Entry 5JLJ (X-ray diffraction, 2.50 A resolution); this record covers chains A and C of the 3 polymer chains in the assembly.

Chain A:
Protein: GTP-binding nuclear protein Ran
From: Homo sapiens
Reference sequence: P62826 (RAN_HUMAN); residues 1-216 here = UniProt positions 1-216
Amino-acid sequence (237 residues; each row starts with the number of its first residue; numbers below 1 keep their minus sign (Met-20 is residue -20)):
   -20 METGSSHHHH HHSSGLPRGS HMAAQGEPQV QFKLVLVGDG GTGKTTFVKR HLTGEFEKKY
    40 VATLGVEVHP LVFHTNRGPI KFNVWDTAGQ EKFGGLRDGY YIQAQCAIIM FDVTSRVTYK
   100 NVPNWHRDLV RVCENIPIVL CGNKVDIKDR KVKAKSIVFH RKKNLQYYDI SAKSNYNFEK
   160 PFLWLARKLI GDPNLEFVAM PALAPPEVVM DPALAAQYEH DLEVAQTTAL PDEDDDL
Disordered / not traced: -20 to 8, 188-193
Sequence notes: initiating methionine (-20); expression tag (-19 to 0)
Metal / ion sites: Mg2+: Thr24, Thr42 (together with GMP-PNP)
Residues lining bound ligands: GMP-PNP (GNP; phosphoaminophosphonic acid-guanylate ester): Asp18, Gly19, Gly20, Thr21, Gly22, Lys23, Thr24, Thr25, Phe35, Glu36, Lys37, Lys38, Tyr39, Val40, Ala41, Thr42, Thr66, Ala67, Gly68, Gln69, Asn122, Lys123, Asp125, Ile126, Ser150, Ala151, Lys152

Chain C:
Protein: Exportin-1
From: Saccharomyces cerevisiae (strain ATCC 204508 / S288c)
Reference sequence: P30822 (XPO1_YEAST); residue numbers follow UniProt; this construct covers 1-376, 414-1058
Amino-acid sequence (1024 residues; row label = number of the first residue in the row; note: 37 numbers in that range are skipped by the numbering (no residue carries them; nothing is unmodelled there); numbers below 1 keep their minus sign (Gly-2 is residue -2)):
    -2 GGSMEGILDF SNDLDIALLD QVVSTFYQGS GVQQKQAQEI LTKFQDNPDA WQKADQILQF
    58 STNPQSKFIA LSILDKLITR KWKLLPNDHR IGIRNFVVGM IISMCQDDEV FKTQKNLINK
   118 SDLTLVQILK QEWPQNWPEF IPELIGSSSS SVNVCENNMI VLKLLSEEVF DFSAEQMTQA
   178 KALHLKNSMS KEFEQIFKLC FQVLEQGSSS SLIVATLESL LRYLHWIPYR YIYETNILEL
   238 LSTKFMTSPD TRAITLKCLT EVSNLKIPQD NDLIKRQTVL FFQNTLQQIA TSVMPVTADL
   298 KATYANANGN DQSFLQDLAM FLTTYLARNR ALLESDESLR ELLLNAHQYL IQLSKIEERE
   358 LFKTTLDYWH NLVADLFYE
   414 PLKKHIYEEI CSQLRLVIIE NMVRPEEVLV VENDEGEIVR EFVKESDTIQ LYKSEREVLV
   474 YLTHLNVIDT EEIMISKLAR QIDGSEWSWH NINTLSWAIG SISGTMSEDT EKRFVVTVIK
   534 DLLDLCVKKR GKDNKAVVAS DIMYVVGQYP RFLKAHWNFL RTVILKLFEF MHETHEGVQD
   594 MACDTFIKIV QKCKYHFVIQ QPRESEPFIQ TIIRDIQKTT ADLQPQQVHT FYKACGIIIS
   654 EERSVAERNR LLSDLMQLPN MAWDTIVEQS TANPTLLLDS ETVKIIANII KTNVAVCTSM
   714 GADFYPQLGH IYYNMLQLYR AVSSMISAQV AAEGLIATKT PKVRGLRTIK KEILKLVETY
   774 ISKARNLDDV VKVLVEPLLN AVLEDYMNNV PDARDAEVLN CMTTVVEKVG HMIPQGVILI
   834 LQSVFECTLD MINKDFTEYP EHRVEFYKLL KVINEKSFAA FLELPPAAFK LFVDAICWAF
   894 KHNNRDVEVN GLQIALDLVK NIERMGNVPF ANEFHKNYFF IFVSETFFVL TDSDHKSGFS
   954 KQALLLMKLI SLVYDNKISV PLYQEAEVPQ GTSNQVYLSQ YLANMLSNAF PHLTSEQIAS
  1014 FLSALTKQCK DLVVFKGTLR DFLVQIKEVG GDPTDYLFAE DKENA
Disordered / not traced: -2 to -1, 1054-1058
Sequence notes: expression tag (-2 to 0); engineered mutation Cys539 (Thr in P30822), Cys1022 (Tyr in P30822)
Residues lining bound ligands: 6L8 ((2R)-3-{3-[3,5-bis(trifluoromethyl)phenyl]-1H-1,2,4-triazol-1-yl}-2-(pyrimidin-5-yl)propanamide): Leu536, Cys539, Val540, Lys548, Ala552, Ile555, Met556, Val559, Phe572, Thr575, Val576, Lys579, Leu580, Glu582, Phe583
Reported in the primary citation:
  - binding site for 6L8: Cys539, Val540, Lys548, Lys579, Phe583
  - conformationally variable residues (side-chain flip): Cys539

Interface between chain A and chain C:
Residue-residue contacts (58; chain A residue first):
  Val45(A) with Gln35(C)
  Val47(A) with Gln31(C)
  Trp64(A) with Phe23(C), hydrophobic; Tyr24(C), hydrophobic; Gln31(C)
  Gly74(A) with Gln42(C), hydrogen bond (backbone-side chain)
  Leu75(A) with Phe23(C), hydrophobic; Tyr24(C); Thr39(C); Gln42(C)
  Asp77(A) with Phe65(C); Lys117(C), salt bridge
  Gly78(A) with Tyr24(C), hydrogen bond (backbone-side chain); Phe65(C)
  Tyr79(A) with Phe23(C), hydrophobic; Gln35(C), hydrogen bond
  Ile81(A) with Tyr24(C); Gln62(C); Phe65(C), hydrophobic
  Gln82(A) with Gln25(C); Gln62(C)
  Asn103(A) with Phe169(C)
  Arg106(A) with Phe169(C); Gln173(C), hydrogen bond
  Arg110(A) with Leu120(C); Leu161(C); Glu164(C), salt bridge; Glu165(C), salt bridge
  Val111(A) with Asn113(C)
  Glu113(A) with Asn116(C), hydrogen bond
  Ala133(A) with Gln463(C)
  Lys134(A) with Gln463(C)
  His139(A) with Glu357(C), salt bridge
  Arg140(A) with Met317(C); Lys360(C); Thr361(C), hydrogen bond; Asp364(C), salt bridge
  Lys141(A) with Lys254(C), hydrogen bond (backbone-side chain); Glu258(C), salt bridge; Met317(C)
  Asn143(A) with Lys254(C), hydrogen bond; Ser310(C); Gln313(C), hydrogen bond; Asp314(C), hydrogen bond
  Gln145(A) with Glu355(C), hydrogen bond; Glu357(C)
  Asp148(A) with Asp460(C)
  Tyr155(A) with Lys457(C); Glu458(C), hydrogen bond; Ser459(C), hydrogen bond (side chain-backbone); Asp460(C), hydrogen bond
  Asn156(A) with Asp460(C), hydrogen bond
  Lys167(A) with Gln309(C)
  Pro172(A) with Ala302(C); Asn303(C)
  Thr206(A) with Ile749(C)
  Ala208(A) with Lys752(C)
  Glu212(A) with Arg757(C)
Also at the interface, not in a pair above, chain A (39 interface residues in all): Lys12, Leu43, Gly44, Gln69, Lys99, Pro102, Val124, Tyr146, Asp213
Also at the interface, not in a pair above, chain C (47 interface residues in all): Leu38, Ile66, Ser69, Glu172, Thr257, Val456, Asp947

Overview:
The interface between chain A and chain C involves 39 residues on one side and 47 on the other; the contacts
include 15 hydrogen bonds and 6 salt bridges. Polar pairs include Asp77(A)-Lys117(C), Arg110(A)-Glu164(C) and
Arg110(A)-Glu165(C). From the paper: a binding site for 6L8 at Cys539(C), Val540(C) and Lys548(C) among
others; conformational variability at Cys539(C).
Here chain A is GTP-binding nuclear protein Ran (Homo sapiens) and chain C is Exportin-1 (Saccharomyces
cerevisiae (strain ATCC 204508 / S288c)). Entry 5JLJ (Crystal Structure of KPT8602 in complex with
CRM1-Ran-RanBP1) was determined by X-ray diffraction.
